PDB entry 8G8Z | electron microscopy, 4.30 A resolution (low resolution: residue-level contacts below are approximate; hydrogen-bond / salt-bridge calls are withheld) | chains G and H of the 8 polymer chains in the assembly

# Chain G (and H)
Protein: DNA-directed RNA polymerase subunit alpha
Organism: Escherichia coli
Notes: EC 2.7.7.6; chain H of this document is another copy of the same molecule, construct and numbering; everything in this record applies to it too
UniProtKB: A0A5B9AW69 (A0A5B9AW69_ECOLX); residue numbers follow UniProt; this construct covers 1-234
Amino-acid sequence (235 residues; each row starts with the number of its first residue):
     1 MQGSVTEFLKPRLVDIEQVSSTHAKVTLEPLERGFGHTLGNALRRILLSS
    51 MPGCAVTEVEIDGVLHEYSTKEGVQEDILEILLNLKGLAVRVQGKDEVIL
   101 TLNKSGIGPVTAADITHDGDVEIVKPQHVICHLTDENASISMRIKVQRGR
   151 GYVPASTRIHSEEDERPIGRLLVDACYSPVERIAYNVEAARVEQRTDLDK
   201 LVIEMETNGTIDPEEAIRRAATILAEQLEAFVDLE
Disordered / not traced: 1-7, 159-165, 234-235 (chain H: 1-4, 159-169, 234-235)
Differences from the reference sequence: expression tag (235)

# Interface between chain G and chain H
Residue-residue contacts (54):
  Phe8(G) - Gln227(H)
  Leu9(G) - Gln227(H)
  Lys10(G) - Glu226(H)
  Lys10(G) - Gln227(H)
  Pro11(G) - Gln227(H)
  Pro11(G) - Ala230(H)
  Pro11(G) - Phe231(H)
  Leu13(G) - Phe231(H)
  Leu28(G) - Phe231(H)
  Glu32(G) - Arg150(H)
  Phe35(G) - Ile46(H)
  Phe35(G) - Ile223(H)
  Phe35(G) - Gln227(H)
  His37(G) - Arg45(H)
  Thr38(G) - Arg45(H)
  Leu39(G) - Leu224(H)
  Asn41(G) - Asn41(H)
  Arg45(G) - Gly34(H)
  Arg45(G) - His37(H)
  Arg45(G) - Thr38(H)
  Ile46(G) - Phe35(H)
  Ile46(G) - Thr38(H)
  Ser50(G) - Phe8(H)
  Ser50(G) - Phe35(H)
  Gly149(G) - Val5(H)
  Arg150(G) - Val5(H)
  Arg150(G) - Glu7(H)
  Arg150(G) - Phe8(H)
  Arg218(G) - Ala230(H)
  Arg218(G) - Phe231(H)
  Arg218(G) - Asp233(H)
  Ala221(G) - Phe231(H)
  Thr222(G) - Phe231(H)
  Thr222(G) - Val232(H)
  Thr222(G) - Asp233(H)
  Ile223(G) - Phe8(H)
  Ile223(G) - Phe35(H)
  Leu224(G) - Leu228(H)
  Ala225(G) - Val232(H)
  Gln227(G) - Leu9(H)
  Gln227(G) - Pro11(H)
  Gln227(G) - Glu32(H)
  Gln227(G) - Phe35(H)
  Leu228(G) - Leu39(H)
  Leu228(G) - Leu224(H)
  Leu228(G) - Ala225(H)
  Ala230(G) - Pro11(H)
  Phe231(G) - Leu28(H)
  Phe231(G) - Leu39(H)
  Phe231(G) - Leu43(H)
  Phe231(G) - Ala221(H)
  Val232(G) - Arg218(H)
  Val232(G) - Ala221(H)
  Val232(G) - Thr222(H)
Other interface residues (no listed pair), chain G (35 interface residues in all): Arg12, Leu31, Ala42, Arg148, Arg219, Glu226, Asp233
Other interface residues (no listed pair), chain H (35 interface residues in all): Lys10, Ala42, Ser50, Ile217, Glu229

# Summary
Chain G and chain H each contribute 35 residues to their interface.
Chain G and chain H are both DNA-directed RNA polymerase subunit alpha (Escherichia coli); the structure,
Cryo-EM structure of 3DVA component 1 of Escherichia coli que-PEC (paused elongation complex) RNA Polymerase
plus ..., was determined by electron microscopy (same publication as 8F3C, 8G00, 8G1S, 8G2W, 8G4W and 8G7E).
